PDB entry 6A5R | electron microscopy, 8.70 A resolution (very low resolution: no residue pairs are listed; an interface is given only as per-side residue counts) | chains N and a of the 23 polymer chains in the assembly

# Chain N
Molecule: 198-nt DNA strand
Sequence (198 nucleotides; each row starts with the number of its first residue; numbers below 1 keep their minus sign (DG-125 is residue -125)):
  -125 GCTTACGTCAGTCTGGCCATCTTTGTGTTTGGTGTGTTTGGGTGGTGGCC
   -75 GTTTTCGTTGTTTTTTTCTGTCCGGTGCCTGGTGTCTTGGGTGTAATCCC
   -25 CTTGGCGGTTAAAACGCGGGGGACAGCGCGTACGTGCGTTTAAGCGGTGC
    25 TAGAGCTGTCTACGACCAATTGAGCGGCCTCGGCACCGGGATTCTGAT
Not modelled in the structure: -125 to -64, -51 to -43

# Chain a
Protein: Histone H3.3
Source organism: Homo sapiens
UniProtKB: P84243 (H33_HUMAN); residues 0-135 here correspond to UniProt positions 1-136 (UniProt number = residue number + 1)
Amino-acid sequence (139 residues; each row starts with the number of its first residue; numbers below 1 keep their minus sign (Gly-3 is residue -3)):
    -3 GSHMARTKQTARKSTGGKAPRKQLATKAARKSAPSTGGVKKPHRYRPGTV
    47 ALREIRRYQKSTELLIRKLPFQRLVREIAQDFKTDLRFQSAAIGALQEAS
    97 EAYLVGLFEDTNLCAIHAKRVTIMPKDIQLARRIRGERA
Not modelled in the structure: -3 to 37, 135
Sequence notes: expression tag (-3 to -1)
Swiss-Prot annotation at these positions:
  - site: Ser31 (Interaction with ZMYND11)
  - modified residue: Arg2 (Asymmetric dimethylarginine), Thr3 (Phosphothreonine), Lys4 (Allysine), Gln5 (5-glutamyl dopamine), Thr6 (Phosphothreonine), Arg8 (Citrulline), Lys9 (N6,N6,N6-trimethyllysine), Ser10 (ADP-ribosylserine), Thr11 (Phosphothreonine), Lys14 (N6-(2-hydroxyisobutyryl)lysine), Arg17 (Asymmetric dimethylarginine), Lys18 (N6-(2-hydroxyisobutyryl)lysine), Lys23 (N6-(2-hydroxyisobutyryl)lysine), Arg26 (Citrulline), Lys27 (N6,N6,N6-trimethyllysine), Ser28 (ADP-ribosylserine), Ser31 (Phosphoserine), Lys36 (N6,N6,N6-trimethyllysine), Lys37 (N6-methyllysine), Tyr41 (Phosphotyrosine) and 9 more in UniProt
  - lipidation: Lys18 (N6-decanoyllysine)

# How chain N and chain a interact
At this resolution (9 A) residue pairs are not listed: 7 residues of chain N and 15 of chain a lie at the interface.

# In short
The interface between chain N and chain a involves 7 residues on one side and 15 on the other.
Here chain N is a 198-nt DNA strand and chain a is Histone H3.3 (Homo sapiens). Entry 6A5R (RNA polymerase II
elongation complex stalled at SHL(-2) of the nucleosome) was determined by electron microscopy (same
publication as 6A5L, 6A5O, 6A5P, 6A5T, 6A5U and 6INQ).
